2PJW - chains H and V; structure by X-ray diffraction, 3.01 A resolution.

== Chain H ==
Molecule: Uncharacterized protein YHL002W
Source organism: Saccharomyces cerevisiae
UniProt: P38753 (YHA2_YEAST); residues 288-375 here = UniProt positions 288-375
Chain sequence (88 residues; numbered 288 to 375; the number before each row is that of its first residue):
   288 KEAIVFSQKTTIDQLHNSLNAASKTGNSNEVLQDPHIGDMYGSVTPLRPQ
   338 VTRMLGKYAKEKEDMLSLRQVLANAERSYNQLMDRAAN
Modified residues: Mse327, Mse341, Mse352, Mse370 (selenomethionine; parent Met)
Construct notes: modified residue (327, 341, 352, 370)

== Chain V ==
Molecule: Vacuolar protein sorting-associated protein 27
Source organism: Saccharomyces cerevisiae
UniProt: P40343 (VPS27_YEAST); residue numbers follow UniProt; this construct covers 348-438
Chain sequence (91 residues; row label = number of the first residue in the row):
   348 VDLSDEEKDSIYMFASLVEKMKSRPLNEILEDSKLQNLAQRVFASKARLN
   398 YALNDKAQKYNTLIEMNGKISEIMNIYDRLLEQQLQSINLS
Modified residues: Mse360, Mse368, Mse413, Mse421 (selenomethionine; parent Met)
Construct notes: modified residue (360, 368, 413, 421)
Reported in the primary citation:
  - mutagenesis - L410D, I420D: abolished localization

== Chain H / chain V interface ==
Pairs across the interface (76):
  Val292(H) - Mse413(V)
  Phe293(H) - Leu410(V)  hydrophobic
  Gln295(H) - Mse413(V)
  Lys296(H) - Thr409(V)
  Lys296(H) - Mse413(V)
  Ile299(H) - Mse413(V)  hydrophobic
  Ile299(H) - Lys416(V)
  Ile299(H) - Ile417(V)  hydrophobic
  Ile299(H) - Ile420(V)
  Asp300(H) - Lys416(V)  salt bridge
  Leu302(H) - Ile420(V)  hydrophobic
  His303(H) - Lys416(V)
  His303(H) - Glu419(V)  salt bridge
  His303(H) - Ile420(V)
  Leu306(H) - Ile420(V)  hydrophobic
  Leu306(H) - Ile423(V)
  Leu306(H) - Tyr424(V)  hydrophobic
  Asn307(H) - Ile423(V)
  Ser310(H) - Ile423(V)
  Ser315(H) - Gln430(V)
  Ser315(H) - Gln431(V)
  Asn316(H) - Gln431(V)  hydrogen bond (backbone-side chain)
  Leu319(H) - Tyr424(V)
  Leu319(H) - Leu427(V)
  Leu319(H) - Leu428(V)  hydrophobic
  Leu319(H) - Gln431(V)
  Tyr328(H) - Mse421(V)
  Tyr328(H) - Tyr424(V)
  Thr332(H) - Mse421(V)
  Arg335(H) - Asn414(V)  hydrogen bond
  Arg335(H) - Ile417(V)
  Arg335(H) - Ser418(V)
  Arg335(H) - Mse421(V)
  Val338(H) - Asn414(V)
  Leu342(H) - Tyr407(V)
  Leu342(H) - Leu410(V)  hydrophobic
  Tyr345(H) - Lys406(V)  hydrogen bond
  Tyr345(H) - Leu410(V)  hydrophobic
  Ala346(H) - Tyr407(V)  hydrophobic
  Glu348(H) - Lys403(V)  salt bridge
  Lys349(H) - Ala404(V)
  Mse352(H) - Leu400(V)  hydrophobic
  Leu353(H) - Leu400(V)  hydrophobic
  Leu355(H) - Leu350(V)  hydrophobic
  Leu355(H) - Lys355(V)
  Leu355(H) - Ile358(V)  hydrophobic
  Leu355(H) - Tyr359(V)  hydrophobic
  Arg356(H) - Leu396(V)
  Arg356(H) - Asn397(V)  hydrogen bond
  Arg356(H) - Leu400(V)
  Val358(H) - Ile358(V)  hydrophobic
  Val358(H) - Tyr359(V)  hydrophobic
  Leu359(H) - Val389(V)  hydrophobic
  Leu359(H) - Lys393(V)
  Leu359(H) - Leu396(V)  hydrophobic
  Ala362(H) - Phe361(V)  hydrophobic
  Ala362(H) - Ala362(V)  hydrophobic
  Glu363(H) - Phe390(V)
  Glu363(H) - Lys393(V)  salt bridge
  Ser365(H) - Val365(V)
  Ser365(H) - Glu366(V)
  Ser365(H) - Lys369(V)  hydrogen bond (backbone-side chain)
  Tyr366(H) - Phe361(V)  hydrophobic
  Tyr366(H) - Val365(V)
  Tyr366(H) - Gln383(V)  hydrogen bond
  Tyr366(H) - Phe390(V)  hydrophobic
  Leu369(H) - Mse368(V)
  Leu369(H) - Lys369(V)
  Leu369(H) - Asn374(V)
  Leu369(H) - Leu377(V)  hydrophobic
  Mse370(H) - Leu377(V)  hydrophobic
  Mse370(H) - Glu378(V)
  Arg372(H) - Lys369(V)  hydrogen bond (side chain-backbone)
  Arg372(H) - Arg371(V)
  Arg372(H) - Asn374(V)  hydrogen bond (backbone-side chain)
  Ala373(H) - Asn374(V)
Interface residues without a listed pair, chain H (41 interface residues in all): Ala309, Val331, Mse341, Gln368
Interface residues without a listed pair, chain V (46 interface residues in all): Asp349, Ser370, Ala386, Ala399, Ile411
Interface features reported in the paper:
  - interface residues, chain H: Ser354(H)
  - interface residues, chain V: Leu410(V), Ile417(V), Ile420(V)
  - hot spots on chain V (mutagenesis) - L410D, I417D, I420D: abolished binding to Uncharacterized protein YHL002W (chain H)

== Overview ==
The interface between chain H and chain V involves 41 residues on one side and 46 on the other, with 8
hydrogen bonds and 4 salt bridges. Among the polar pairs are Asp300(H)-Lys416(V), His303(H)-Glu419(V) and
Glu348(H)-Lys403(V). From the paper: L410D, I417D and I420D of chain V abolish binding to Uncharacterized
protein YHL002W (chain H); interface residues Ser354(H) and Leu410(V) among others.
Here chain H is Uncharacterized protein YHL002W and chain V is Vacuolar protein sorting-associated protein 27,
both from Saccharomyces cerevisiae. Entry 2PJW (The Vps27/Hse1 complex is a GAT domain-based scaffold for
ubiquitin-dependent sorting) was determined by X-ray diffraction.
